PDB entry 3J98 | electron microscopy, 8.40 A resolution (very low resolution: no residue pairs are listed; an interface is given only as per-side residue counts) | chains E and F of the 13 polymer chains in the assembly

Chain E (and F):
Molecule: Vesicle-fusing ATPase
From: Cricetulus griseus
Notes: EC 3.6.4.6; chain F of this document is another copy of the same molecule, construct and numbering; everything in this record applies to it too
UniProt: P18708 (NSF_CRIGR); residues 1-744 here = UniProt positions 1-744
Chain sequence (747 residues; row label = number of the first residue in the row; numbers below 1 keep their minus sign (Gly-2 is residue -2)):
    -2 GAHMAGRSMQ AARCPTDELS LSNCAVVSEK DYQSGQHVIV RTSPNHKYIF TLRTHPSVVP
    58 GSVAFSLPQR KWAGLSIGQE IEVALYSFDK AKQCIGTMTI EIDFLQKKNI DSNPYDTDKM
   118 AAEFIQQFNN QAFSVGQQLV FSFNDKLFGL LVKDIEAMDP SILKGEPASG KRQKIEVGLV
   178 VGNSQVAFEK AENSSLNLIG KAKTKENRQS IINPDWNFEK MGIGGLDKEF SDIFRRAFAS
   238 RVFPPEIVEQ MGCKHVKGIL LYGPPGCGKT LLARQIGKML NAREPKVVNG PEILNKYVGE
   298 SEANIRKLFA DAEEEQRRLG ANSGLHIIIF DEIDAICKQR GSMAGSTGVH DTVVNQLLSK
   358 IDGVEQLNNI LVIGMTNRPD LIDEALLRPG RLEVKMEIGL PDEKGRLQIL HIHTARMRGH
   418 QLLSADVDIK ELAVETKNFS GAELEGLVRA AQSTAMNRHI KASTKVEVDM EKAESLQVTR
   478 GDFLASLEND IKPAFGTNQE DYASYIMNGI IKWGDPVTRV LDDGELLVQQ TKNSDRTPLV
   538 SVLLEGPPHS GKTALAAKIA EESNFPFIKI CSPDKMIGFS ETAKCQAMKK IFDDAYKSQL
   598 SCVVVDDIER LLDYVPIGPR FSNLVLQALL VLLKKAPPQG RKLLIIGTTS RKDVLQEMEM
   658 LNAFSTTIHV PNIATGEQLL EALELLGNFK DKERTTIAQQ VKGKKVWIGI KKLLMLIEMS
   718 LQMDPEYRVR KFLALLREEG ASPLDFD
Unresolved in the structure: -2 to 0, 156-168, 202-216, 331-346, 458-478, 495-496, 738-744 (chain F: -2 to 0, 156-168, 202-216, 331-346, 458-496, 738-744)
Construct notes: expression tag (-2 to 0)
Curated features (UniProtKB/Swiss-Prot):
  - binding site (ATP): Asn505 to Trp510, Pro545 to Leu552
  - binding site (Mg(2+)): Thr550
  - modified residue: Lys105 (N6-acetyllysine), Ser207 (Phosphoserine), Tyr259 (Phosphotyrosine), Ser569 (Phosphoserine)

Chain E / chain F interface:
At this resolution (8 A) residue pairs are not listed: 50 residues of chain E and 36 of chain F lie at the interface.

Summary:
50 residues of chain E face 36 of chain F across their interface. UniProt lists 14 ATP-binding residues and
Mg2+-binding residue Thr550(E) on chain E.
Chain E and chain F are both Vesicle-fusing ATPase (Cricetulus griseus); the structure, Structure of 20S
supercomplex, was determined by electron microscopy together with 3J94, 3J95, 3J96, 3J97 and 3J99 from the
same study.
